Entry 3TUY (X-ray diffraction, 2.50 A resolution); this record covers chains A and B of the 3 polymer chains in the assembly.

[Chain A]
Molecule: Myosin heavy chain
Organism: Placopecten magellanicus
UniProt: Q26080 (Q26080_PLAMG); residues 769-837 here correspond to UniProt positions 771-839 (UniProt number = residue number + 2)
Sequence (69 residues; row label = number of the first residue in the row):
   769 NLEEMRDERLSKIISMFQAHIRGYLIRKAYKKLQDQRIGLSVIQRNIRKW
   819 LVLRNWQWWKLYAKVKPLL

[Chain B]
Molecule: Myosin regulatory light chain
Organism: Placopecten magellanicus
UniProt: Q26069 (Q26069_PLAMG); residues 1-161 here correspond to UniProt positions 2-162 (UniProt number = residue number + 1)
Sequence (161 residues; numbered 1 to 161; the number before each row is that of its first residue):
     1 ADKERAQRATSNVFARLPQKLMQEMKEAFTMIDQNRDGFIDINDLKEMFS
    51 SLGRTPDDKELTAMLKEAPGPLNFTMFLSIFSDKLSGTDSEETIRNAFGM
   101 FDELDTKKLNIEYIKDLLENMGDNFNKDEMRMTFKEAPVEGGKFDYVRFV
   151 AMIKGSGDDDA
Disordered / not traced: 1-15, 157-161
Modified / non-standard residues: Ser11 (phosphoserine; SEP)
Metal / ion sites: Mg2+: Asp33, Asn35, Asp37, Phe39, Asp44

[How chain A and chain B interact]
Contacting residue pairs (64; chain A residue first):
  Asp803(A) with Met100(B)
  Gln804(A) with Met100(B), hydrogen bond (side chain-backbone); Phe101(B)
  Gly807(A) with Ala97(B); Met100(B)
  Leu808(A) with Phe101(B), hydrophobic; Leu117(B)
  Val810(A) with Asp89(B); Ile94(B), hydrophobic; Ala97(B), hydrophobic
  Ile811(A) with Ala97(B), hydrophobic; Phe98(B), hydrophobic; Leu118(B), hydrophobic
  Gln812(A) with Leu117(B); Leu118(B), hydrogen bond (side chain-backbone); Met121(B), hydrogen bond (side chain-backbone); Gly122(B); Asp123(B), hydrogen bond (side chain-backbone); Phe125(B)
  Arg813(A) with Gly87(B), hydrogen bond (side chain-backbone); Asp89(B), salt bridge
  Asn814(A) with Thr88(B); Asp89(B), hydrogen bond; Ile94(B)
  Ile815(A) with Phe125(B), hydrophobic; Thr133(B); Phe149(B), hydrophobic
  Arg816(A) with Asp123(B), hydrogen bond (side chain-backbone); Asn124(B), hydrogen bond (side chain-backbone); Phe125(B); Glu129(B), salt bridge
  Lys817(A) with Asp83(B), hydrogen bond (side chain-backbone); Lys84(B); Gly87(B); Thr88(B)
  Trp818(A) with Met152(B); Ile153(B)
  Leu819(A) with Met132(B), hydrophobic
  Leu821(A) with Leu85(B), hydrophobic
  Arg822(A) with Met132(B); Ser156(B), hydrogen bond (backbone-side chain)
  Trp824(A) with Glu67(B), hydrogen bond; Ile80(B); Phe81(B), hydrophobic; Lys84(B)
  Gln825(A) with Phe49(B)
  Trp826(A) with Leu45(B), hydrophobic; Met64(B), hydrogen bond (side chain-backbone); Glu67(B); Leu72(B), hydrophobic; Phe81(B), hydrophobic
  Trp827(A) with Lys154(B)
  Lys828(A) with Ser156(B)
  Leu829(A) with Phe49(B), hydrophobic
  Tyr830(A) with Glu24(B), hydrogen bond; Met25(B); Ala28(B), hydrophobic; Phe81(B), hydrophobic; Leu85(B)
  Ala831(A) with Lys154(B)
  Lys834(A) with Glu24(B), salt bridge
  Leu836(A) with Met31(B); Leu52(B), hydrophobic
  Leu837(A) with Glu27(B)
Other interface residues (no listed pair), chain A (30 interface residues in all): Lys800, Lys832, Val833
Other interface residues (no listed pair), chain B (49 interface residues in all): Arg16, Ile32, Met48, Glu60, Leu65, Phe77, Ser86, Thr93, Glu103, Gly155

[Overview]
Chain A and chain B form an interface of 30 and 49 residues respectively, with 13 hydrogen bonds and 3 salt
bridges. Polar pairs include Arg813(A)-Asp89(B), Arg816(A)-Glu129(B) and Lys834(A)-Glu24(B). Asp33(B),
Asn35(B), Asp37(B), Phe39(B) and Asp44(B) form the Mg2+ site.
Chain A is Myosin heavy chain and chain B is Myosin regulatory light chain, both from Placopecten
magellanicus; the structure, Phosphorylated Light Chain Domain of Scallop smooth Muscle Myosin, was determined
by X-ray diffraction, deposited together with 3TS5.
